PDB entry 2A7N | X-ray diffraction, 1.80 A resolution | chain A

== Chain A ==
Name: L(+)-mandelate dehydrogenase
From: Pseudomonas putida
Notes: EC 1.-.-.-
Reference sequence: chimeric construct of P20932, P05414: residues 1-176 from P20932 (MDLB_PSEPU) positions 1-176 (same numbers); residues 177-196 from P05414 positions 176-195 (UniProt number = residue number - 1); residues 197-374 from P20932 (MDLB_PSEPU) positions 216-393 (UniProt number = residue number + 19)
Chain sequence (380 residues; each row starts with the number of its first residue):
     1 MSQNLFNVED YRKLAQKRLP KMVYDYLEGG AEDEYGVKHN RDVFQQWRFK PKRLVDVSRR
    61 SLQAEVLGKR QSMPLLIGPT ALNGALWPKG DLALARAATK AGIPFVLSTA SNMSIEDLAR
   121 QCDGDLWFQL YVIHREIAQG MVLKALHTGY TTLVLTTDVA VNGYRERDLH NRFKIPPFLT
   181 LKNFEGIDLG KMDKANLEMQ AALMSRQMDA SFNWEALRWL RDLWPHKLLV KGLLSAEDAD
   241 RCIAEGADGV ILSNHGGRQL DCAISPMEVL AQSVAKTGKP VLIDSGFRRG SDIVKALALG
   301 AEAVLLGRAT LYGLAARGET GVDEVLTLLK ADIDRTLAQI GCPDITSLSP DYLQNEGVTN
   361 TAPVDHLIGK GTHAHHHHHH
Unresolved in the structure: 1-3, 357-380
Construct notes: engineered mutation A81 (Gly in P20932); expression tag (375-380)
Residues lining bound ligands: FMN (flavin mononucleotide): Y26, L27, P79, T80, A81, S108, Q129, Y131, T156, K231, S253, H255, G256, R258, D284, S285, G286, F287, R288, L306, G307, R308, L311
Curated features (UniProtKB/Swiss-Prot):
  - binding site ((S)-mandelate): Y26, Y131, R165, H255, R258
  - binding site (FMN): S108, Q129, T156, K231, D284 to R288, G307, R308
  - active site: H255 (Proton acceptor)
From the paper describing this entry:
  - catalytic residues: H255 (proposed by the authors, not directly observed)
  - mutagenesis - G81A (20-100-fold): decreased catalytic activity on mandelate (citing earlier work)

== Overview ==
Bound to chain A: flavin mononucleotide. UniProt lists 5 (S)-mandelate-binding residues, 11 FMN-binding
residues and active-site residue H255. From the paper: the catalytic residue H255; G81A reduces catalytic
activity on mandelate.
Chain A is L(+)-mandelate dehydrogenase (Pseudomonas putida); the structure, Crystal Structure of the G81A
mutant of the Active Chimera of (S)-Mandelate Dehydrogenase, was determined by X-ray diffraction (same
publication as 3GIY, 2A7P and 2A85).
